Entry 3ERY (X-ray diffraction, 1.95 A resolution); this record covers chains A and P.

[Chain A]
Name: H-2 class I histocompatibility antigen
Organism: Homo sapiens
Sequence (174 residues; row label = number of the first residue in the row):
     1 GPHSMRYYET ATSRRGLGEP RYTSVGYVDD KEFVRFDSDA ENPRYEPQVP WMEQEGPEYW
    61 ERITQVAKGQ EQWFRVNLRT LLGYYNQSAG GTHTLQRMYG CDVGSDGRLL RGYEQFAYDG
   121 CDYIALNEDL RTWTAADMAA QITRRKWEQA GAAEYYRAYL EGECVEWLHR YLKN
Cystine bridges: Cys101-Cys164

[Chain P]
Name: 2-oxoglutarate dehydrogenase E1 peptide
Reference sequence: Q02218 (ODO1_HUMAN); residues 1-9 here correspond to UniProt positions 932-940 (UniProt number = residue number + 931)
Sequence (9 residues; each row starts with the number of its first residue):
     1 QLSPFPFDL

[How chain A and chain P interact]
Residue-residue contacts (40):
  Tyr7(A) with Leu2(P), hydrophobic
  Tyr45(A) with Leu2(P), hydrophobic
  Tyr59(A) with Gln1(P)
  Arg62(A) with Gln1(P), hydrogen bond
  Ile63(A) with Gln1(P); Leu2(P), hydrophobic
  Val66(A) with Leu2(P), hydrophobic
  Gln70(A) with Phe5(P); Pro6(P)
  Trp73(A) with Pro6(P); Phe7(P); Asp8(P); Leu9(P), hydrophobic
  Asn77(A) with Asp8(P); Leu9(P)
  Leu81(A) with Leu9(P), hydrophobic
  Tyr84(A) with Leu9(P), hydrogen bond (side chain-backbone)
  Arg97(A) with Ser3(P), hydrogen bond; Pro4(P)
  Tyr99(A) with Leu2(P); Ser3(P), hydrogen bond (side chain-backbone)
  Tyr123(A) with Leu9(P), hydrophobic
  Thr143(A) with Leu9(P), hydrogen bond (side chain-backbone)
  Lys146(A) with Asp8(P); Leu9(P), hydrogen bond (side chain-backbone)
  Trp147(A) with Phe7(P); Asp8(P), hydrogen bond (side chain-backbone); Leu9(P), hydrophobic
  Ala150(A) with Phe7(P)
  Ala152(A) with Phe7(P), hydrophobic
  Tyr155(A) with Pro4(P); Phe5(P)
  Tyr156(A) with Pro6(P); Phe7(P), hydrogen bond (side chain-backbone)
  Tyr159(A) with Gln1(P), hydrogen bond (side chain-backbone); Leu2(P); Ser3(P); Pro4(P)
  Trp167(A) with Gln1(P)
  Tyr171(A) with Gln1(P), hydrogen bond (side chain-backbone)
Interface residues without a listed pair, chain A (30 interface residues in all): Thr80, Leu95, Glu114, Phe116, Gly151, Glu163

[Overview]
The interface between chain A and chain P involves 30 residues on one side and 9 on the other; the contacts
include 10 hydrogen bonds. Polar contacts include Arg62(A)-Gln1(P), Tyr84(A)-Leu9(P) and Arg97(A)-Ser3(P).
Here chain A is H-2 class I histocompatibility antigen (Homo sapiens) and chain P is 2-oxoglutarate
dehydrogenase E1 peptide. Entry 3ERY (Different thermodynamic binding mechanisms and peptide fine
specificities associated with a panel of structurally similar high-affinity ...) was determined by X-ray
diffraction.
